Entry 3KIC (X-ray diffraction, 2.60 A resolution); this record covers chains A and H of the 20 polymer chains in the assembly.

[Chain A (and H)]
Protein: Capsid protein VP1
Source organism: Adeno-associated virus 3B
Notes: chain H of this document is another copy of the same molecule, construct and numbering; everything in this record applies to it too
Reference sequence: O56139 (O56139_9VIRU); residues 1-736 here = UniProt positions 1-736
Sequence (736 residues; row label = number of the first residue in the row):
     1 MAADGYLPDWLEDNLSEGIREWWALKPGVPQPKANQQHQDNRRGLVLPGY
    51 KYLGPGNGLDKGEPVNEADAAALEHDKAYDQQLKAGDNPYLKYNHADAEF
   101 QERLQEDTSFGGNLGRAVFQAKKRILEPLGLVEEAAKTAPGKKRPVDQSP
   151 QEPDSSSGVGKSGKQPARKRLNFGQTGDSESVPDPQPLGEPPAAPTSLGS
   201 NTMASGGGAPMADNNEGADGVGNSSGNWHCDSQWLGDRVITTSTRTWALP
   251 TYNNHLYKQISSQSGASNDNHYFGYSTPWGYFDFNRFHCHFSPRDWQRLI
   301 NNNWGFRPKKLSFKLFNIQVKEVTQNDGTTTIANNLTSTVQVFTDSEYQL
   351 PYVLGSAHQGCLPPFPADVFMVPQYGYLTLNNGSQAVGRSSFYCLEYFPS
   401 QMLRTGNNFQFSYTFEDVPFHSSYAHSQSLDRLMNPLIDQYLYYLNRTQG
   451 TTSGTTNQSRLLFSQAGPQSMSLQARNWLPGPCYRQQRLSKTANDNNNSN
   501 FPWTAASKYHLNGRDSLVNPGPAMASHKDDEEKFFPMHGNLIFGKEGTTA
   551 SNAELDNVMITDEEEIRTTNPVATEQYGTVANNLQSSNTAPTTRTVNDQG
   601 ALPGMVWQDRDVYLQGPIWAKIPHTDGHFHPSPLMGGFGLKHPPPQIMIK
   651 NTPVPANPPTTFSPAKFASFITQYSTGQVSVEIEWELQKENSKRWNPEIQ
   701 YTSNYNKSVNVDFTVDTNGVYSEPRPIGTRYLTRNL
Not modelled in the structure: 1-216
Ligand contacts: 2'-deoxyadenosine-5'-monophosphate (D5M): V418, P419, D609, I622, H628, F629, H630, P631, S632, P633, G637, F638, G639
Reported in the primary citation:
  - binding site for 2'-deoxyadenosine-5'-monophosphate: V418 to P419, H628 to F638
  - contacts within the chain: S262-H271 (hydrogen bond), S267-H271 (hydrogen bond)
  - self-association interface (contacts with another copy of this molecule); pairs are residue here / residue on that copy: R594-R594

[How chain A and chain H interact]
Residue-residue contacts (111; chain A residue first):
  V221(A) - R404(H)  hydrogen bond (backbone-side chain)
  G222(A) - D219(H)
  G222(A) - V221(H)
  G222(A) - R404(H)
  G222(A) - T405(H)
  N223(A) - A218(H)
  N223(A) - R404(H)
  N223(A) - N407(H)
  S224(A) - M402(H)  hydrogen bond (side chain-backbone)
  S224(A) - R404(H)
  S224(A) - N407(H)  hydrogen bond
  G226(A) - M402(H)
  N227(A) - S400(H)
  N227(A) - Q401(H)
  N227(A) - M402(H)  hydrogen bond (side chain-backbone)
  W228(A) - E396(H)  hydrogen bond (side chain-backbone)
  W228(A) - F398(H)
  W228(A) - P399(H)
  W228(A) - S400(H)  hydrogen bond (backbone-backbone)
  W228(A) - M402(H)
  C230(A) - E396(H)
  C230(A) - Y397(H)
  C230(A) - F398(H)  hydrogen bond (backbone-backbone)
  C230(A) - P399(H)
  D231(A) - P399(H)
  S232(A) - Y397(H)  hydrogen bond
  T246(A) - P653(H)
  A248(A) - P655(H)  hydrophobic
  P250(A) - P658(H)  hydrophobic
  P250(A) - P659(H)
  T251(A) - T660(H)
  Y252(A) - T660(H)
  Y252(A) - F662(H)
  D295(A) - Y397(H)  hydrogen bond
  N317(A) - M402(H)
  N317(A) - R404(H)
  I318(A) - R404(H)
  Q319(A) - N335(H)
  Q319(A) - T337(H)  hydrogen bond
  Q319(A) - S338(H)
  K321(A) - N335(H)
  K321(A) - V654(H)
  K321(A) - I671(H)
  V323(A) - N657(H)
  T329(A) - N326(H)
  T331(A) - N326(H)
  I332(A) - N657(H)
  N334(A) - N335(H)  hydrogen bond
  N334(A) - L336(H)
  N334(A) - T337(H)  hydrogen bond
  L336(A) - T337(H)
  Q359(A) - F662(H)
  Q359(A) - P664(H)
  G360(A) - F662(H)
  F365(A) - Y257(H)  hydrophobic
  F365(A) - F392(H)  hydrophobic
  F365(A) - C394(H)  hydrophobic
  P366(A) - C394(H)  hydrophobic
  P366(A) - E396(H)
  A367(A) - Y257(H)  hydrophobic
  A367(A) - E396(H)
  D368(A) - K666(H)  salt bridge
  V369(A) - P653(H)  hydrophobic
  V369(A) - P655(H)  hydrophobic
  V369(A) - F667(H)
  V369(A) - F670(H)  hydrophobic
  M371(A) - P659(H)
  M371(A) - T661(H)
  M371(A) - F662(H)
  M371(A) - S663(H)
  M371(A) - F667(H)  hydrophobic
  P373(A) - F662(H)  hydrophobic
  T405(A) - T337(H)
  T405(A) - R404(H)
  G406(A) - R404(H)
  Y674(A) - P655(H)  hydrogen bond (side chain-backbone)
  Y674(A) - A656(H)
  Y674(A) - N657(H)
  Y674(A) - P658(H)
  Y674(A) - I671(H)
  T676(A) - P655(H)
  Q678(A) - M402(H)
  Q678(A) - T652(H)
  N704(A) - G388(H)
  Y705(A) - V387(H)
  Y705(A) - G388(H)  hydrogen bond (backbone-backbone)
  N706(A) - G388(H)
  K707(A) - N382(H)
  K707(A) - Q385(H)
  K707(A) - A386(H)
  S708(A) - Q385(H)
  S708(A) - A386(H)  hydrogen bond (backbone-backbone)
  V709(A) - Q385(H)
  N710(A) - Q259(H)  hydrogen bond
  V711(A) - F273(H)  hydrophobic
  V711(A) - Y275(H)
  T714(A) - Y275(H)
  T714(A) - F392(H)
  V715(A) - Y257(H)
  V715(A) - Q259(H)
  V715(A) - Y275(H)
  V715(A) - F392(H)  hydrophobic
  D716(A) - K258(H)
  D716(A) - Q259(H)  hydrogen bond (backbone-backbone)
  T717(A) - K258(H)
  T717(A) - Q259(H)
  N718(A) - L256(H)
  G719(A) - L256(H)
  G719(A) - Y257(H)
  G719(A) - K258(H)
  G719(A) - K666(H)
Other interface residues (no listed pair), chain A (62 interface residues in all): L249, N253, S292, F316, V372, S703, F713, V720
Other interface residues (no listed pair), chain H (55 interface residues in all): E322, N334, T339, Q341, S390, L403, G406

[Summary]
62 residues of chain A and 55 residues of chain H are in contact, with 17 hydrogen bonds and 1 salt bridge.
Polar pairs include D368(A)-K666(H), V221(A)-R404(H) and S224(A)-M402(H). Ligands of chain A:
2'-deoxyadenosine-5'-monophosphate. From the paper: a binding site for 2'-deoxyadenosine-5'-monophosphate at
V418(A) and H628(A); a self-association interface involving R594(A).
Both chains are Capsid protein VP1 (Adeno-associated virus 3B). Entry 3KIC (Crystal structure of
adeno-associated virus serotype 3B) was determined by X-ray diffraction together with 3KIE from the same
study.
